3ADB - chains B and D of the 4 polymer chains in the assembly; structure by X-ray diffraction, 2.80 A resolution.

# Chain B
Protein: L-seryl-tRNA(Sec) kinase
Source organism: Methanocaldococcus jannaschii
Notes: EC 2.7.1.-
UniProt: Q58933 (PSTK_METJA); residue numbers follow UniProt; this construct covers 1-248
Amino-acid sequence (259 residues; row label = number of the first residue in the row; numbers below 1 keep their minus sign (Mse-10 is residue -10)):
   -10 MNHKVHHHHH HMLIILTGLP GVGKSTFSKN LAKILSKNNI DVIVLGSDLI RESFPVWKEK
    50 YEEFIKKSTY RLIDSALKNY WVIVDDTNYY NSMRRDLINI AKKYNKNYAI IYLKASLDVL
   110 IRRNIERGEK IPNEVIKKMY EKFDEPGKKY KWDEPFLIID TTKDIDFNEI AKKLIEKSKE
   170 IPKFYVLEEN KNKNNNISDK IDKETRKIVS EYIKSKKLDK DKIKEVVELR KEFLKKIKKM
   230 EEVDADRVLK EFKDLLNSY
Not modelled in the structure: -8 to -5, 174-181
Differences from the reference sequence: expression tag (-10 to 0)
Modified positions: Mse-10, Mse1, Mse82, Mse128, Mse229 (selenomethionine; parent Met)
Curated features (UniProtKB/Swiss-Prot):
  - binding site (ATP): Gly7 to Ser14
Ion coordination: Mg2+: Ser14 (together with AMP-PNP)
Small-molecule neighbours: AMP-PNP (ANP; phosphoaminophosphonic acid-adenylate ester): Leu8, Pro9, Gly10, Val11, Gly12, Lys13, Ser14, Thr15, Asp37, Asp74, Thr76, Arg112, Arg116, Thr150, Ile154

# Chain D
Molecule: selenocysteine tRNA
Sequence (92 nucleotides; numbered 1 to 76 plus 19 insertion-coded residues; 3 numbers in that range are skipped by the numbering (no residue carries them; nothing is unmodelled there); the number before each row is that of its first residue; a row labelled like 5A-5B holds insertion residues (5A, then the next letters in order)):
     1 GGCCG
 5A-5B CC
     6 GCCACCGGGG U
    18 GGU
   20A C
    21 CCCGGGCCGG ACUUCAGAUC CGGCGCG
47A-47N CCCCGAGUGGGGCG
    48 C
    50 GGGGUUCAAU UCCCC
    66 GC
67A-67B GG
    68 CGGCCGCCA

# How chain B and chain D interact
Pairs across the interface (62):
  Arg40(B) - C75(D)  sugar contact
  Trp46(B) - C75(D)  stacking on the base
  Glu48(B) - C75(D)  phosphate contact
  Glu51(B) - C75(D)  sugar contact
  Lys55(B) - C74(D)  hydrogen bond to the base
  Tyr78(B) - C74(D)  sugar contact
  Tyr78(B) - A76(D)  sugar contact
  Tyr79(B) - G73(D)  stacking on the base
  Tyr79(B) - C74(D)  hydrogen bond to the phosphate
  Asn80(B) - G1(D)  hydrogen bond to the base
  Asn80(B) - G73(D)  hydrogen bond to the base
  Ser81(B) - C72(D)  base contact
  Ser81(B) - G73(D)  hydrogen bond to the base
  Ser81(B) - C74(D)  hydrogen bond to the base
  Mse82(B) - C74(D)  sugar contact
  Mse82(B) - A76(D)  phosphate contact
  Arg84(B) - C71(D)  salt bridge to the phosphate
  Arg84(B) - C72(D)  salt bridge to the phosphate
  Asp85(B) - C74(D)  base contact
  Ile120(B) - A76(D)  base contact
  Val124(B) - A76(D)  base contact
  Mse128(B) - A76(D)  sugar contact
  Asp133(B) - G1(D)  base contact
  Asp133(B) - G73(D)  hydrogen bond to the base
  Lys137(B) - G1(D)  salt bridge to the phosphate
  Lys138(B) - G1(D)  base contact
  Lys138(B) - G2(D)  hydrogen bond to the base
  Lys138(B) - C3(D)  base contact
  Lys138(B) - G70(D)  hydrogen bond to the base
  Lys138(B) - C71(D)  base contact
  Tyr139(B) - G69(D)  phosphate contact
  Tyr139(B) - G70(D)  hydrogen bond to the base
  Tyr139(B) - C71(D)  hydrogen bond to the base
  Lys140(B) - C68(D)  salt bridge to the phosphate
  Lys140(B) - G69(D)  hydrogen bond to the phosphate
  Trp141(B) - G69(D)  hydrogen bond to the phosphate
  Trp141(B) - G70(D)  hydrogen bond to the phosphate
  Asp188(B) - C22(D)  hydrogen bond to the sugar
  Asp191(B) - C21(D)  hydrogen bond to the sugar
  Lys192(B) - G15(D)  sugar contact
  Arg195(B) - G15(D)  base contact
  Arg195(B) - U16(D)  base contact
  Arg195(B) - G19(D)  salt bridge to the phosphate
  Arg195(B) - C20A(D)  hydrogen bond to the base
  Arg195(B) - C21(D)  hydrogen bond to the sugar
  Arg195(B) - U59(D)  hydrogen bond to the base
  Ser199(B) - G18(D)  sugar contact
  Ser199(B) - G19(D)  hydrogen bond to the base
  Ile202(B) - G19(D)  base contact
  Ile202(B) - C56(D)  base contact
  Ile212(B) - G19(D)  base contact
  Ile212(B) - U20(D)  base contact
  Ile212(B) - C56(D)  base contact
  Val216(B) - U20(D)  phosphate contact
  Arg219(B) - G19(D)  hydrogen bond to the sugar
  Arg219(B) - U20(D)  salt bridge to the phosphate
  Arg219(B) - C20A(D)  sugar contact
  Lys220(B) - U20(D)  hydrogen bond to the sugar
  Lys220(B) - C20A(D)  salt bridge to the phosphate
  Lys227(B) - C22(D)  salt bridge to the phosphate
  Lys227(B) - C23(D)  salt bridge to the phosphate
  Lys228(B) - G42(D)  salt bridge to the phosphate
Other interface residues (no listed pair), chain B (39 interface residues in all): Thr76, Pro121, Lys182, Ser187, Val198, Leu223
Other interface residues (no listed pair), chain D (28 interface residues in all): G14, C41, U60, G67B

# In short
39 residues of chain B face 28 of chain D across their interface; the contacts include 22 hydrogen bonds, 10
salt bridges and 2 aromatic stacking contacts. Polar contacts include Lys55(B)-C74(D), Asn80(B)-G1(D) and
Asn80(B)-G73(D). Chain B binds AMP-PNP.
Here chain B is L-seryl-tRNA(Sec) kinase (Methanocaldococcus jannaschii) and chain D is selenocysteine tRNA.
Entry 3ADB (Crystal structure of O-phosphoseryl-tRNA kinase complexed with selenocysteine tRNA and AMPPNP
(crystal type 1)) was determined by X-ray diffraction, deposited together with 3ADC and 3ADD.
